Entry 9G3R (X-ray diffraction, 1.70 A resolution); this record covers chains F and G of the 3 polymer chains in the assembly.

# Chain F (and G)
Molecule: PA-I galactophilic lectin
Organism: Pseudomonas aeruginosa
Notes: chain G of this document is another copy of the same molecule, construct and numbering; everything in this record applies to it too
UniProtKB: Q05097 (PA1L_PSEAE); residues 1-121 here correspond to UniProt positions 2-122 (UniProt number = residue number + 1)
Amino-acid sequence (121 residues; each row starts with the number of its first residue):
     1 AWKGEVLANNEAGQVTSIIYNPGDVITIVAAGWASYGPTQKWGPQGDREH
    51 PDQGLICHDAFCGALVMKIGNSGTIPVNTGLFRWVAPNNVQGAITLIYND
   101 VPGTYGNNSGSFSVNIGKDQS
Metal / ion sites: Ca2+: Tyr36, Asp100, Thr104, Asn107, Asn108 (together with 1-thio-beta-D-galactopyranose)
Small-molecule neighbours: 1-thio-beta-D-galactopyranose (YIO): Tyr36, Gly37, Pro38, His50, Pro51, Gln53, Cys62, Asp100, Val101, Thr104, Asn107

# Chain F / chain G interface
Residue-residue contacts (38):
  Thr27(F) - Thr27(G)
  Thr27(F) - Phe82(G)
  Ala30(F) - Thr79(G)  hydrogen bond (backbone-side chain)
  Ala31(F) - Gln45(G)
  Ala31(F) - Thr79(G)
  Gly32(F) - Gln45(G)  hydrogen bond (backbone-side chain)
  Trp33(F) - Gln45(G)
  Trp33(F) - Gly46(G)
  Trp33(F) - Arg48(G)
  Lys41(F) - Arg48(G)
  Gly43(F) - Gln45(G)
  Pro44(F) - Gln45(G)
  Gln45(F) - Ala31(G)
  Gln45(F) - Gly32(G)  hydrogen bond (side chain-backbone)
  Gln45(F) - Trp33(G)
  Gln45(F) - Gly43(G)
  Gln45(F) - Pro44(G)
  Gly46(F) - Trp33(G)
  Arg48(F) - Trp33(G)
  Arg48(F) - Lys41(G)
  Thr79(F) - Ala30(G)  hydrogen bond (side chain-backbone)
  Thr79(F) - Ala31(G)
  Thr79(F) - Thr79(G)
  Gly80(F) - Val29(G)
  Phe82(F) - Thr27(G)
  Phe82(F) - Asn115(G)
  Phe82(F) - Ile116(G)
  Phe82(F) - Gly117(G)
  Arg83(F) - Gly117(G)
  Arg83(F) - Lys118(G)  hydrogen bond (side chain-backbone)
  Arg83(F) - Asp119(G)  salt bridge
  Asn115(F) - Phe82(G)
  Ile116(F) - Phe82(G)
  Gly117(F) - Phe82(G)
  Gly117(F) - Arg83(G)
  Lys118(F) - Arg83(G)  hydrogen bond (backbone-side chain)
  Asp119(F) - Arg83(G)  salt bridge
  Gln120(F) - Gln120(G)
Also at the interface, not in a pair above, chain F (26 interface residues in all): Ala1, Ile28, Val29, Phe61, Leu81
Also at the interface, not in a pair above, chain G (26 interface residues in all): Ala1, Ile28, Phe61, Gly80, Leu81

# In short
The chain F/chain G interface involves 26 residues from each chain; the contacts include 6 hydrogen bonds and
2 salt bridges. Polar pairs include Arg83(F)-Asp119(G), Ala30(F)-Thr79(G) and Gly32(F)-Gln45(G). Chain F binds
1-thio-beta-D-galactopyranose. The Ca2+ site is built by Tyr36(F), Asp100(F), Thr104(F), Asn107(F) and
Asn108(F).
Chain F and chain G are both PA-I galactophilic lectin (Pseudomonas aeruginosa); the structure, LecA from
Pseudomonas aeruginosa in complex with a synthetic thiogalactoside, was determined by X-ray diffraction
together with 9G3S from the same study.
